8HUB - chains A and D of the 4 polymer chains in the assembly; structure by X-ray diffraction, 3.25 A resolution.

Chain A (and D):
Molecule: AMP deaminase 2
Organism: Homo sapiens
Notes: EC 3.5.4.6; chain D of this document is another copy of the same molecule, construct and numbering; everything in this record applies to it too
Reference sequence: Q01433 (AMPD2_HUMAN); residues 211-879 here = UniProt positions 211-879
Amino-acid sequence (678 residues; row label = number of the first residue in the row):
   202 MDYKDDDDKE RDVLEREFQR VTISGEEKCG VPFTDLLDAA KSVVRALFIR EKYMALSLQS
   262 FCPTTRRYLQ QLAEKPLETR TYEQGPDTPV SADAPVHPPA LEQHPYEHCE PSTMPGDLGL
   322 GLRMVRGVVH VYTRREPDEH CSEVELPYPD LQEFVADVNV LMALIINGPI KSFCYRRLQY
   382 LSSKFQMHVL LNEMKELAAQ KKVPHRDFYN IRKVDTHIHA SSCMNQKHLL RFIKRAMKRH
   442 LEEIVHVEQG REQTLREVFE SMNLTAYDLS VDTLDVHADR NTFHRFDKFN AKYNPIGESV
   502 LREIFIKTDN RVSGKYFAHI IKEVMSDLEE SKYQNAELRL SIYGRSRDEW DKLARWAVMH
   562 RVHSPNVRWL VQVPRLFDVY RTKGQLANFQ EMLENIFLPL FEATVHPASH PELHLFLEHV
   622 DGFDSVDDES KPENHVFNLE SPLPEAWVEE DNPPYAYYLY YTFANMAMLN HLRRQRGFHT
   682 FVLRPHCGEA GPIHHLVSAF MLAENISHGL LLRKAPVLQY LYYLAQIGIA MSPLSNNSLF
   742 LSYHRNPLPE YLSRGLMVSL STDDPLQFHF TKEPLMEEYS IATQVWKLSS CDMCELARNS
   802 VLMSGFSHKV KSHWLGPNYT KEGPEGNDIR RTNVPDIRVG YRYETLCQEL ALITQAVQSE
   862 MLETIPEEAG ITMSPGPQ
Unresolved in the structure: 202-217, 275-354, 432-517, 543-563, 578-619, 639-652, 668-680, 862-879 (chain D: 202-217, 283-303, 437-497, 862-879)
Sequence notes: initiating methionine (202); expression tag (203-210)
Metal / ion sites: Zn2+: His418, His420, His687

How chain A and chain D interact:
Residue-residue contacts (63):
  Gln220(A) - Ile224(D)
  Gln220(A) - Ser225(D)  hydrogen bond (side chain-backbone)
  Gln220(A) - Gly226(D)
  Gln220(A) - Glu227(D)  hydrogen bond (side chain-backbone)
  Gln220(A) - Glu228(D)  hydrogen bond (side chain-backbone)
  Gln220(A) - Lys229(D)
  Arg221(A) - Thr223(D)
  Arg221(A) - Ile224(D)
  Arg221(A) - Ser225(D)  hydrogen bond (backbone-backbone)
  Val222(A) - Val222(D)  hydrophobic
  Val222(A) - Thr223(D)
  Thr223(A) - Arg221(D)
  Thr223(A) - Val222(D)
  Thr223(A) - Thr223(D)  hydrogen bond (backbone-backbone)
  Thr223(A) - Ser225(D)
  Ile224(A) - Gln220(D)
  Ile224(A) - Arg221(D)
  Ile224(A) - Val222(D)  hydrophobic
  Ile224(A) - Leu392(D)  hydrophobic
  Ser225(A) - Phe219(D)
  Ser225(A) - Gln220(D)
  Ser225(A) - Arg221(D)  hydrogen bond (backbone-backbone)
  Gly226(A) - Gln220(D)
  Gly226(A) - Arg221(D)
  Glu227(A) - Gln220(D)  hydrogen bond (backbone-side chain)
  Glu227(A) - Lys396(D)
  Glu228(A) - Gln220(D)  hydrogen bond (backbone-side chain)
  Glu228(A) - Leu392(D)
  Glu228(A) - Lys396(D)
  Lys229(A) - Gln220(D)  hydrogen bond (backbone-side chain)
  Lys229(A) - Leu392(D)
  Gly231(A) - Leu391(D)
  Gly231(A) - Leu392(D)
  Gly231(A) - Met395(D)
  Pro233(A) - Met395(D)
  Arg377(A) - Val390(D)
  Arg377(A) - Leu391(D)  hydrogen bond (side chain-backbone)
  Gln380(A) - Leu391(D)
  Tyr381(A) - Met388(D)  hydrophobic
  Tyr381(A) - Leu391(D)
  Ser384(A) - Gln387(D)
  Ser384(A) - Met388(D)
  Ser384(A) - Leu391(D)
  Lys385(A) - Met388(D)
  Gln387(A) - Ser384(D)
  Met388(A) - Val222(D)  hydrophobic
  Met388(A) - Ile224(D)  hydrophobic
  Met388(A) - Tyr381(D)  hydrophobic
  Met388(A) - Ser384(D)
  Met388(A) - Met388(D)  hydrophobic
  Leu391(A) - Arg377(D)  hydrogen bond (backbone-side chain)
  Leu391(A) - Gln380(D)
  Leu391(A) - Ser384(D)
  Leu392(A) - Ile224(D)  hydrophobic
  Leu392(A) - Lys229(D)
  Leu392(A) - Cys230(D)
  Leu392(A) - Gly231(D)
  Leu392(A) - Tyr381(D)  hydrophobic
  Glu394(A) - Arg377(D)  salt bridge
  Met395(A) - Glu228(D)
  Met395(A) - Gly231(D)
  Met395(A) - Pro233(D)
  Lys396(A) - Glu228(D)
Other interface residues (no listed pair), chain A (28 interface residues in all): Cys230, Val232, Arg378, Val390
Other interface residues (no listed pair), chain D (27 interface residues in all): Arg378, Glu394

Overview:
28 residues of chain A and 27 residues of chain D are in contact; the contacts include 11 hydrogen bonds and 1
salt bridge. Polar contacts include Glu394(A)-Arg377(D), Gln220(A)-Ser225(D) and Gln220(A)-Glu227(D).
His418(A), His420(A) and His687(A) form the Zn2+ site.
Both chains are AMP deaminase 2 (Homo sapiens). Entry 8HUB (AMP deaminase 2 in complex with an inhibitor) was
determined by X-ray diffraction together with 8HU6 from the same study.
